Entry 6N2E (X-ray diffraction, 2.90 A resolution); this record covers chains A and B of the 4 polymer chains in the assembly.

# Chain A (and B)
Molecule: Protocadherin-15
Source organism: Homo sapiens
Notes: chain B of this document is another copy of the same molecule, construct and numbering; everything in this record applies to it too
Reference sequence: A0A087X1T6 (A0A087X1T6_HUMAN); residues 1-370 here correspond to UniProt positions 27-396 (UniProt number = residue number + 26)
Chain sequence (379 residues; each row starts with the number of its first residue; numbering starts at 0):
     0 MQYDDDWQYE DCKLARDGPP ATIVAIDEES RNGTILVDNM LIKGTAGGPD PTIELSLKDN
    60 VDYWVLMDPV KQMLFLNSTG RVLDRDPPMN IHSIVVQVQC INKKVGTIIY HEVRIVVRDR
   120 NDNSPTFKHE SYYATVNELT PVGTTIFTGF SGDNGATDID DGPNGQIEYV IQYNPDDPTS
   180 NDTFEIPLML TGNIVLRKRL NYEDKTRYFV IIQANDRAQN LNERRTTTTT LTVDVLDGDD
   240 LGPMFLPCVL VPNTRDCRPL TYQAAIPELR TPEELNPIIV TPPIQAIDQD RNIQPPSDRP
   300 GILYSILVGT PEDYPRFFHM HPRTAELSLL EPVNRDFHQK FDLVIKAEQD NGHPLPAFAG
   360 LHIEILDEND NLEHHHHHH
Unresolved in the structure: 0-7, 42-50, 369-378 (chain B: 0-4, 370-378)
Construct notes: initiating methionine (0); engineered mutation Asp16 (Gly42 in A0A087X1T6), Asp369 (Asn395 in A0A087X1T6), Asn370 (Gln396 in A0A087X1T6); expression tag (371-378)
Cystine bridges: Cys11-Cys99, Cys247-Cys256
Bound ions: Ca2+ site 1: Glu27, Glu28, Asp83, Asp85, Asp121; Ca2+ site 2: Glu27, Asp85, Asp118, Arg119, Asp121, Asp159; Ca2+ site 3: Asn120, Asn122, Asp157, Asp159, Asn163, Asp215; Ca2+ site 4: Glu137, Asp236, Gly237, Asp239, Asp289; Ca2+ site 5: Asp238, Leu240, Asp287, Asp289, Gln348

# Interface between chain A and chain B
Pairs across the interface - 30 pairs, chain A then chain B:
  Asn136(A) - Pro140(B)
  Leu138(A) - Leu138(B)
  Thr139(A) - Pro140(B)
  Pro140(A) - Thr139(B)
  Arg198(A) - Asp238(B)  salt bridge
  Arg198(A) - Asn350(B)
  Arg198(A) - His352(B)  hydrogen bond
  Leu199(A) - His352(B)  hydrogen bond (backbone-side chain)
  Asn200(A) - Gly351(B)  hydrogen bond (side chain-backbone)
  Asn200(A) - His352(B)
  Asp238(A) - Arg198(B)  salt bridge
  Asp239(A) - Leu354(B)
  Val250(A) - Leu306(B)
  Val250(A) - Val307(B)  hydrophobic
  Asp255(A) - Leu306(B)
  Asp255(A) - Lys345(B)  salt bridge
  Asp255(A) - Pro355(B)
  Arg257(A) - Val307(B)
  Leu306(A) - Val250(B)
  Leu306(A) - Asp255(B)
  Val307(A) - Val250(B)  hydrophobic
  Val307(A) - Arg257(B)
  Val307(A) - Pro258(B)
  Lys345(A) - Asp255(B)  salt bridge
  Gly351(A) - Asn200(B)  hydrogen bond (backbone-side chain)
  His352(A) - Arg198(B)  hydrogen bond
  His352(A) - Leu199(B)
  His352(A) - Asn200(B)  hydrogen bond
  Leu354(A) - Asp239(B)
  Pro355(A) - Asp255(B)
Other interface residues (no listed pair), chain A (26 interface residues in all): Asp203, Thr253, Pro258, Glu311, Val343, Asn350, Phe357
Other interface residues (no listed pair), chain B (26 interface residues in all): Asn136, Asp203, Leu240, Thr253, Val343, Phe357
The authors on this interface:
  - hot spots on chain A (mutagenesis) - V250N, L306N/V307N: abolished binding to another copy of this molecule

# Overview
Chain A and chain B each contribute 26 residues to their interface, with 6 hydrogen bonds and 4 salt bridges.
Polar contacts include Arg198(A)-Asp238(B), Asp255(A)-Lys345(B) and Arg198(A)-His352(B). Glu27(A), Glu28(A),
Asp83(A), Asp85(A) and Asp121(A) form the Ca2+ site 1. The paper reports that V250N and L306N/V307N of chain A
abolish binding to another copy of this molecule.
Chain A and chain B are both Protocadherin-15 (Homo sapiens); the structure, Crystal Structure of Human
Protocadherin-15 EC1-3 G16D N369D Q370N and Mouse Cadherin-23 EC1-2 T15E, was determined by X-ray diffraction.
